PDB entry 1CBF | X-ray diffraction, 2.40 A resolution | chain A

Chain A:
Protein: Cobalt-precorrin-4 transmethylase
Source organism: Bacillus megaterium
Notes: EC 2.1.1.133; engineered mutation(s): HIS-TAGGED
Reference sequence: O87696 (CBIF_BACME); aligned to UniProt positions 1-239 over residues 21-259 (the alignment contains insertions or deletions, so no single offset holds)
Amino-acid sequence (285 residues; numbered 1 to 285; the number before each row is that of its first residue):
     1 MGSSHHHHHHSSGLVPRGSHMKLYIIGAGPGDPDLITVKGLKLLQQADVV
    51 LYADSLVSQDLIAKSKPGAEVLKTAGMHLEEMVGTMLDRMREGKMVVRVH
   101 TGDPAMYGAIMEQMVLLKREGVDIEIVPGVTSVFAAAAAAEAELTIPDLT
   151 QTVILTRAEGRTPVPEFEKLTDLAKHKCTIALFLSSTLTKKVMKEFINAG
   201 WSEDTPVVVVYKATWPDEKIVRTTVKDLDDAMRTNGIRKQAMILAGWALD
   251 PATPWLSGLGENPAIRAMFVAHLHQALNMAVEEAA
Not modelled in the structure: 1-12, 252-285
Differences from the reference sequence: conflict Ser186 (Ala166 in O87696), Ala252 (Asp235 in O87696), Thr253 (Lys236 in O87696), Pro254 (Asp237 in O87696), Trp255 (Tyr238 in O87696), Leu256 (Arg239 in O87696), Gly258 (Lys241 in O87696)
Residues lining bound ligands: S-adenosylhomocysteine (SAH): Pro30, Thr101, Gly102, Asp103, Met106, Tyr107, Thr131, Ser132, Leu182, Phe183, Leu184, Val210, Tyr211, Lys212, Ala213, Trp215, Gln240, Ala241, Met242

Summary:
Chain A binds S-adenosylhomocysteine.
Chain A is Cobalt-precorrin-4 transmethylase (Bacillus megaterium); the structure, The X-ray structure of a
cobalamin biosynthetic enzyme, cobalt precorrin-4 methyltransferase, cbif, was determined by X-ray
diffraction, deposited together with 2CBF.
